PDB entry 2MAK | solution NMR | chains B and C of the 4 polymer chains in the assembly

== Chain B ==
Name: Calcium release-activated calcium channel protein 1
Organism: Homo sapiens
Notes: fragment: Orai1 C-terminal domain
UniProtKB: Q96D31 (CRCM1_HUMAN); residue numbers follow UniProt; this construct covers 272-292
Amino-acid sequence (23 residues; row label = number of the first residue in the row; note: 271 numbers in that range are skipped by the numbering (no residue carries them; nothing is unmodelled there); numbers below 1 keep their minus sign (Gly-1 is residue -1)):
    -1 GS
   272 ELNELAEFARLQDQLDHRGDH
Sequence notes: expression tag (-1 to 0)
From the paper describing this entry:
  - mutagenesis - E272A/E275A/E278A: unchanged signaling with Stromal interaction molecule 1 (chain C)
  - mutagenesis - D284A/D287A/D291A: decreased signaling with Stromal interaction molecule 1 (chain C)

== Chain C ==
Name: Stromal interaction molecule 1
Organism: Homo sapiens
UniProtKB: Q13586 (STIM1_HUMAN); residues 312-387 here = UniProt positions 312-387
Amino-acid sequence (82 residues; row label = number of the first residue in the row; note: 311 numbers in that range are skipped by the numbering (no residue carries them; nothing is unmodelled there); numbers below 1 keep their minus sign (Gly-5 is residue -5)):
    -5 GSHMAS
   312 SRQKYAEEELEQVREALRKAEKELESHSSWYAPEALQKWLQLTHEVEVQY
   362 YNIKKQNAEKQLLVAKEGAEKIKKKR
Sequence notes: expression tag (-5 to 0)
UniProt features mapped onto this chain:
  - mutagenesis: Glu318 to Glu322 (Constitutive activation of CRAC channels), Val324 (V324P: Reduces activation of CRAC channels), Leu347 (L347A: Impairs ORAI1 CRAC channel gating; when associated with A-348. Impairs the interaction and clustering with ORAI1 in punctae at the cell membrane; when associated with A-348 ...), Gln348 (Q348A: Impairs ORAI1 CRAC channel gating; when associated with A-347. Impairs the interaction and clustering with ORAI1 in punctae at the cell membrane; when associated with A-347), Leu351 (L351R: Abolishes colocalization with ORAI1 and activation of CRAC channels), Tyr361 to Tyr362 (Abolishes activation of CRAC channels), Ala380 (A380R: Constitutive activation of CRAC channels), Lys382 to Lys386 (Abolishes activation of CRAC channels), Ile383 (I383R: Abolishes activation of CRAC channels)
From the paper describing this entry:
  - mutagenesis - E318Q/E319Q/E320Q/E322Q: increased stability
  - mutagenesis - V324P, Y361K/Y362K: decreased stability
  - mutagenesis - V324P, Y361K/Y362K: decreased binding to Calcium release-activated calcium channel protein 1 (chain B)
  - mutagenesis - A380R, I383R: unchanged binding to Calcium release-activated calcium channel protein 1 (chain B)
  - mutagenesis - K382E/K384E/K385E/K386E: abolished binding to Calcium release-activated calcium channel protein 1 (chain B)
  - mutagenesis - K382E/K384E/K385E/K386E: abolished signaling
  - mutagenesis - E318Q/E319Q/E320Q/E322Q, A380R: increased signaling with Calcium release-activated calcium channel protein 1 (chain B)
  - mutagenesis - V324P, I383R: decreased signaling with Calcium release-activated calcium channel protein 1 (chain B)
  - mutagenesis - L347R, L351R, Y361K/Y362K: abolished signaling with Calcium release-activated calcium channel protein 1 (chain B)
  - mutagenesis - Y361K: unchanged signaling with Calcium release-activated calcium channel protein 1 (chain B)
  - mutagenesis - K382E/K384E/K385E/K386E: unchanged stability

== How chain B and chain C interact ==
Contacting residue pairs - 21 pairs, chain B then chain C:
  Glu272(B) - Tyr362(C)
  Glu272(B) - Lys366(C)
  Leu276(B) - Lys366(C)
  Leu276(B) - Leu373(C)
  Phe279(B) - Leu373(C)
  Ala280(B) - Leu373(C)
  Gln283(B) - Leu373(C)
  Gln283(B) - Ala376(C)
  Gln283(B) - Lys377(C)
  Asp284(B) - Gln372(C)
  Asp284(B) - Ala376(C)
  Leu286(B) - Ala380(C)
  Leu286(B) - Lys384(C)
  Leu286(B) - Lys386(C)
  Asp287(B) - Ala376(C)
  Asp287(B) - Gly379(C)
  Asp287(B) - Ala380(C)
  Asp287(B) - Ile383(C)
  Arg289(B) - Lys386(C)
  Asp291(B) - Gly-5(C)
  His292(B) - Lys386(C)
Interface residues without a listed pair, chain B (12 interface residues in all): Leu273
Interface residues without a listed pair, chain C (16 interface residues in all): His-3, Ala369, Lys385, Arg387
Interface features reported in the paper:
  - residue pairs: Ala376(C)-Gln283(B)
  - interface residues, chain B: Leu273(B), Leu276(B), Ala280(B), Gln283(B), Asp284(B), Leu286(B), Asp287(B), Asp291(B)
  - hot spots on chain B (mutagenesis) - R281A, L286S, R289A: decreased signaling
  - interface residues, chain C: Tyr362(C), Lys366(C), Ala369(C), Leu373(C), Ala376(C), Ala380(C), Ile383(C), Lys384(C), Lys385(C), Lys386(C)
  - hot spots on chain C (mutagenesis) - L347R, L351R: abolished signaling
  - hot spots on chain C (mutagenesis) - L347R, L351R: abolished localization

== Summary ==
Chain B and chain C form an interface of 12 and 16 residues respectively. The paper describes a contact
between Ala376(C) and Gln283(B). The paper reports that K382E/K384E/K385E/K386E, L347R and L351R of chain C
abolish signaling; interface residues Leu273(B), Leu276(B) and Tyr362(C) among others; 14 substitutions were
tested in all.
Here chain B is Calcium release-activated calcium channel protein 1 and chain C is Stromal interaction
molecule 1, both from Homo sapiens. Entry 2MAK (Solution structure of the STIM1 CC1-CC2 homodimer in complex
with two Orai1 C-terminal domains) was determined by solution NMR.
